3D29 - chains I and Y of the 34 polymer chains in the assembly; structure by X-ray diffraction, 2.60 A resolution.

Chain I:
Molecule: PUP3 isoform 1
Organism: Saccharomyces cerevisiae
UniProtKB: A0A6L0YA22 (A0A6L0YA22_YEASX); the construct lacks a stretch of the UniProt sequence and is renumbered around it, so the offset changes along the chain: -8 to -1 = UniProt 2-9; 1-36 = UniProt 10-45; 38-105 = UniProt 46-113; 106-122 = UniProt 117-133; 2 more segments
Chain sequence (204 residues; numbered -8 to 194 plus 4 insertion-coded residues; 3 numbers in that range are skipped by the numbering (no residue carries them; nothing is unmodelled there); the number before each row is that of its first residue; a row labelled like 10A-10C holds insertion residues (10A, then the next letters in order); numbers below 1 keep their minus sign (Ser-8 is residue -8)):
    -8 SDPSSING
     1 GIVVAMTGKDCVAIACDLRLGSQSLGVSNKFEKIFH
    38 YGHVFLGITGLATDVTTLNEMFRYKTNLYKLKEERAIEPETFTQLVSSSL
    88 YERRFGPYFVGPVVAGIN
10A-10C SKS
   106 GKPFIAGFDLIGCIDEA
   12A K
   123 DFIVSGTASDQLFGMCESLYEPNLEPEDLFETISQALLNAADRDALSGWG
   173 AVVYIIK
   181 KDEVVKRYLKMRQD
Ligand contacts: (3R)-3-hydroxydodecanoic acid (HXD): Arg91, Phe92, Gly93, Pro94, Asp114, Leu115, Ile116

Chain Y:
Molecule: proteasome endopeptidase complex
Organism: Saccharomyces cerevisiae
Notes: EC 3.4.25.1
UniProtKB: A0A6A5Q5W3 (A0A6A5Q5W3_YEASX); the construct lacks a stretch of the UniProt sequence and is renumbered around it, so the offset changes along the chain: 1-105 = UniProt 76-180; 106-181 = UniProt 183-258; 183-211 = UniProt 259-287
Chain sequence (212 residues; row label = number of the first residue in the row; note: 1 number in that range is skipped by the numbering (no residue carries it; nothing is unmodelled there); a row labelled like 10A-10B holds insertion residues (10A, then the next letters in order)):
     1 TTTLAFRFQGGIIVAVDSRATAGNWVASQTVKKVIEINPFLLGTMAGGAA
    51 DCQFWETWLGSQCRLHELREKERISVAAASKILSNLVYQYKGAGLSMGTM
   101 ICGYT
10A-10B RK
   106 EGPTIYYVDSDGTRLKGDIFCVGSGQTFAYGVLDSNYKWDLSVEDALYLG
   156 KRSILAAAHRDAYSGGSVNLYHVTED
   183 GWIYHGNHDVGELFWKVKEEEGSFNNVIG
From the paper describing this entry:
  - catalytic residues: Thr1
  - binding site for Fellutamide B: Thr1

How chain I and chain Y interact:
Contacting residue pairs (46; chain I residue first):
  Arg19(I) - Ala167(Y)
  Ser24(I) - Arg165(Y)
  Ser24(I) - Asp166(Y)
  Ser24(I) - Ala167(Y)  hydrogen bond (backbone-backbone)
  Ser24(I) - Tyr168(Y)
  Leu25(I) - Phe133(Y)  hydrophobic
  Leu25(I) - Arg165(Y)
  Gly26(I) - Arg165(Y)  hydrogen bond (backbone-side chain)
  Val27(I) - Arg165(Y)  hydrogen bond (backbone-side chain)
  Asn29(I) - His164(Y)
  Asn29(I) - Asn208(Y)
  Asn29(I) - Val209(Y)
  Lys30(I) - Asn208(Y)  hydrogen bond (side chain-backbone)
  Gln133(I) - Trp25(Y)
  Arg165(I) - Trp25(Y)
  Arg165(I) - Val26(Y)  hydrogen bond (side chain-backbone)
  Arg165(I) - Ala27(Y)  hydrogen bond (side chain-backbone)
  Arg165(I) - Ser28(Y)
  Asp166(I) - Asn24(Y)
  Asp166(I) - Val26(Y)
  Ala167(I) - Asn24(Y)  hydrogen bond (backbone-backbone)
  Ala167(I) - Val26(Y)
  Ala167(I) - Ala167(Y)
  Ala167(I) - Tyr168(Y)  hydrophobic
  Leu168(I) - Asn24(Y)
  Trp171(I) - His164(Y)  hydrogen bond (side chain-backbone)
  Trp171(I) - Arg165(Y)
  Lys190(I) - Trp197(Y)
  Met191(I) - Trp197(Y)
  Arg192(I) - Gln29(Y)
  Arg192(I) - Gly171(Y)  hydrogen bond (side chain-backbone)
  Arg192(I) - Asp191(Y)  salt bridge
  Arg192(I) - Val192(Y)
  Arg192(I) - Gly193(Y)
  Gln193(I) - His164(Y)  hydrogen bond (backbone-side chain)
  Gln193(I) - Phe196(Y)
  Gln193(I) - Trp197(Y)
  Gln193(I) - Val209(Y)
  Asp194(I) - Arg19(Y)  salt bridge
  Asp194(I) - Gln29(Y)  hydrogen bond
  Asp194(I) - Ala163(Y)
  Asp194(I) - Asp166(Y)
  Asp194(I) - Ser169(Y)
  Asp194(I) - Gly170(Y)
  Asp194(I) - Gly171(Y)  hydrogen bond (side chain-backbone)
  Asp194(I) - Val192(Y)
Other interface residues (no listed pair), chain I (19 interface residues in all): Asp164
Other interface residues (no listed pair), chain Y (25 interface residues in all): Ile210

In short:
19 residues of chain I face 25 of chain Y across their interface; the contacts include 12 hydrogen bonds and 2
salt bridges. Polar contacts include Arg192(I)-Asp191(Y), Asp194(I)-Arg19(Y) and Gly26(I)-Arg165(Y). Bound to
chain I: (3R)-3-hydroxydodecanoic acid. From the paper: the catalytic residue Thr1(Y); a binding site for
Fellutamide B at Thr1(Y).
Chain I is PUP3 isoform 1 and chain Y is proteasome endopeptidase complex, both from Saccharomyces cerevisiae;
the structure, Proteasome Inhibition by Fellutamide B, was determined by X-ray diffraction.
